PDB entry 2OY3 | X-ray diffraction, 1.78 A resolution | chain A

== Chain A ==
Name: Macrophage receptor MARCO
Source organism: Mus musculus
Notes: fragment: C-terminal domain, scavenger receptor cysteine-rich domain (SRCR)
UniProtKB: Q60754 (MARCO_MOUSE); residue numbers follow UniProt; this construct covers 421-518
Chain sequence (102 residues; row label = number of the first residue in the row):
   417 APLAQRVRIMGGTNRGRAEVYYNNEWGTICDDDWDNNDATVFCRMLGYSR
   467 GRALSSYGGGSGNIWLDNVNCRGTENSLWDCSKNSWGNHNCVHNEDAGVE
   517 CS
Not modelled in the structure: 417-420
Disulfide bonds: C446-C507, C459-C517, C487-C497
Sequence notes: cloning artifact (417-420)
Metal / ion sites: Mg2+ site 1 near D448 (its only coordinating residue here); Mg2+ site 2: D449, D454, V485

== Summary ==
D449, D454 and V485 form the Mg2+ site 2.
Chain A is Macrophage receptor MARCO (Mus musculus); the structure, Crystal structure analysis of the
monomeric SRCR domain of mouse MARCO, was determined by X-ray diffraction (same publication as 2OYA).
